6OFE - chains G and E of the 20 polymer chains in the assembly; structure by electron microscopy, 3.61 A resolution.

== Chain G (and E) ==
Name: Protein PrgI
Source organism: Salmonella typhimurium (strain SL1344)
Notes: chain E of this document is another copy of the same molecule, construct and numbering; everything in this record applies to it too
UniProtKB: A0A0H3NF82 (A0A0H3NF82_SALTS); residues 1-80 here = UniProt positions 1-80
Amino-acid sequence (83 residues; row label = number of the first residue in the row; numbers below 1 keep their minus sign (Gly-2 is residue -2)):
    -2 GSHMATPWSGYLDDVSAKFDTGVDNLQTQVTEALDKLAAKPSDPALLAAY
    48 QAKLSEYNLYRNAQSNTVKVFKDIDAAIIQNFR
Unresolved in the structure: -2 to 2
Construct notes: expression tag (-2 to 0); engineered mutation Ala49 (Ser in A0A0H3NF82)
What the authors report for this chain:
  - mutagenesis - D10A, D11A, V20A, E53A, N55A, R58A, N63A, N78A: unchanged binding to SipD
  - mutagenesis - L31A, L56A: abolished binding to SipD
  - mutagenesis - Q77M, R80E: decreased signaling in response to SipB
  - mutagenesis - K66E, D70K: decreased localization to needle filaments
  - mutagenesis - K66E, D70K: abolished growth in response to invasion of cultured epithelial cells
  - mutagenesis - V65A: abolished stability
  - mutagenesis - R80K: increased signaling

== How chain G and chain E interact ==
Residue-residue contacts - 32 pairs, chain G then chain E:
  Val20(G) - Trp5(E)  hydrophobic
  Asp21(G) - Trp5(E)
  Asn22(G) - Trp5(E)
  Leu23(G) - Trp5(E)  hydrophobic
  Gln26(G) - Pro4(E)
  Gln26(G) - Trp5(E)  hydrogen bond (side chain-backbone)
  Pro41(G) - Tyr54(E)
  Pro41(G) - Arg58(E)
  Ala45(G) - Arg58(E)
  Ala45(G) - Gln61(E)
  Gln48(G) - Ser62(E)  hydrogen bond
  Ala49(G) - Asp10(E)
  Lys50(G) - Trp5(E)
  Lys50(G) - Asp10(E)  salt bridge
  Ser52(G) - Leu9(E)
  Ser52(G) - Lys69(E)
  Glu53(G) - Trp5(E)
  Glu53(G) - Gly7(E)  hydrogen bond (side chain-backbone)
  Glu53(G) - Tyr8(E)
  Glu53(G) - Leu9(E)  hydrogen bond (side chain-backbone)
  Glu53(G) - Asp10(E)  hydrogen bond (side chain-backbone)
  Asn55(G) - Lys69(E)
  Leu56(G) - Leu9(E)  hydrophobic
  Leu56(G) - Lys69(E)
  Leu56(G) - Asp72(E)
  Leu56(G) - Ile76(E)
  Asn59(G) - Ile76(E)
  Ala60(G) - Ile76(E)
  Asn63(G) - Ile76(E)  hydrogen bond (side chain-backbone)
  Asn63(G) - Arg80(E)
  Val67(G) - Phe79(E)
  Val67(G) - Arg80(E)
Interface residues without a listed pair, chain G (22 interface residues in all): Gly19, Ala42, Thr64, Lys66
Interface residues without a listed pair, chain E (22 interface residues in all): Thr3, Ser13, Val65, Lys66, Phe68, Ala73, Gln77

== Summary ==
The chain G/chain E interface involves 22 residues from each chain; the contacts include 6 hydrogen bonds and
1 salt bridge. Polar contacts include Lys50(G)-Asp10(E), Gln26(G)-Trp5(E) and Gln48(G)-Ser62(E). The paper
reports that L31A and L56A of chain G abolish binding to SipD; Q77M and R80E of chain G reduce signaling in
response to SipB; 16 substitutions were tested in all.
Both chains are Protein PrgI (Salmonella typhimurium (strain SL1344)). Entry 6OFE (Helical reconstruction of
Type III Secretion System Needle filament mutant-PrgI S49A) was determined by electron microscopy (same
publication as 6OFF, 6OFG and 6OFH).
